Entry 6XPJ (X-ray diffraction, 1.50 A resolution); this record covers chains B and C of the 3 polymer chains in the assembly.

== Chain B (and C) ==
Protein: Ethanolamine utilization protein EutS
Organism: Streptococcus intermedius SK54
Notes: chain C of this document is another copy of the same molecule, construct and numbering; everything in this record applies to it too
UniProt: A0A0E2IV13 (A0A0E2IV13_STRIT); residue numbers follow UniProt; this construct covers 1-116
Sequence (117 residues; each row starts with the number of its first residue; numbering starts at 0):
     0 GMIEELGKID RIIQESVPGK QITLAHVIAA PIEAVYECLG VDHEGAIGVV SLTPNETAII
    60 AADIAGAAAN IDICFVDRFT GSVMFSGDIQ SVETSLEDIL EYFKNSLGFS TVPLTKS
Unresolved in the structure: 0-7 (chain C: fully traced)
Construct notes: expression tag (0); engineered mutation Ala-66 (Lys in A0A0E2IV13)
From the paper describing this entry:
  - self-association interface (contacts with another copy of this molecule): Ser-50, Ser-116

== Chain B / chain C interface ==
Contacting residue pairs (62; chain B residue first):
  Ile-8(B) / Arg-10(C)
  Ile-8(B) / Ile-12(C)  hydrophobic
  Asp-9(B) / Ile-11(C)
  Asp-9(B) / Ile-12(C)  hydrogen bond (backbone-backbone)
  Arg-10(B) / Ile-12(C)
  Arg-10(B) / Glu-14(C)  salt bridge
  Ile-11(B) / Ile-11(C)  hydrophobic
  Ile-11(B) / Ile-12(C)  hydrogen bond (backbone-backbone)
  Ile-11(B) / Gln-13(C)
  Ile-11(B) / Glu-14(C)  hydrogen bond (backbone-backbone)
  Ile-12(B) / Glu-14(C)
  Ile-12(B) / Val-16(C)  hydrophobic
  Gln-13(B) / Gln-13(C)  hydrogen bond
  Gln-13(B) / Glu-14(C)  hydrogen bond (backbone-backbone)
  Gln-13(B) / Ser-15(C)  hydrogen bond
  Gln-13(B) / Val-16(C)  hydrogen bond (backbone-backbone)
  Glu-14(B) / Val-16(C)
  Glu-14(B) / Gly-18(C)
  Ser-15(B) / Val-16(C)  hydrogen bond (backbone-backbone)
  Ser-15(B) / Pro-17(C)
  Ser-15(B) / Gly-18(C)  hydrogen bond (backbone-backbone)
  Ser-15(B) / Thr-52(C)
  Val-16(B) / Gly-18(C)
  Val-16(B) / Gln-20(C)
  Pro-17(B) / Gln-20(C)
  Pro-17(B) / Thr-22(C)
  Pro-17(B) / Thr-52(C)
  Lys-19(B) / Thr-22(C)
  Lys-19(B) / Val-111(C)
  Pro-53(B) / Thr-22(C)
  Pro-53(B) / Ser-50(C)
  Glu-55(B) / Leu-23(C)
  Glu-55(B) / Val-48(C)
  Glu-55(B) / Ser-50(C)  hydrogen bond
  Glu-55(B) / Thr-79(C)
  Glu-55(B) / Gly-80(C)
  Glu-55(B) / Ser-81(C)  hydrogen bond
  Thr-56(B) / Leu-23(C)
  Ile-58(B) / Val-34(C)  hydrophobic
  Ile-58(B) / Cys-37(C)  hydrophobic
  Ile-58(B) / Val-48(C)  hydrophobic
  Ile-59(B) / His-25(C)
  Ile-59(B) / Ser-116(C)
  Ala-61(B) / Ile-31(C)
  Asp-62(B) / Ile-27(C)
  Asp-62(B) / Pro-30(C)
  Asp-62(B) / Ile-31(C)  hydrogen bond (side chain-backbone)
  Asp-62(B) / Val-34(C)
  Gly-65(B) / Ile-31(C)
  Ala-66(B) / Ile-31(C)  hydrophobic
  Arg-77(B) / Phe-74(C)
  Arg-77(B) / Asp-76(C)  salt bridge
  Arg-77(B) / Thr-79(C)  hydrogen bond
  Arg-77(B) / Met-83(C)
  Phe-78(B) / Asp-76(C)
  Phe-78(B) / Thr-79(C)
  Tyr-101(B) / His-25(C)
  Tyr-101(B) / Lys-115(C)  hydrogen bond (side chain-backbone)
  Tyr-101(B) / Ser-116(C)
  Ser-105(B) / Thr-114(C)
  Leu-106(B) / Leu-23(C)  hydrophobic
  Leu-106(B) / Thr-114(C)
Other interface residues (no listed pair), chain B (26 interface residues in all): Gly-18
Other interface residues (no listed pair), chain C (33 interface residues in all): Lys-19, Val-49

== In short ==
The interface between chain B and chain C involves 26 residues on one side and 33 on the other; the contacts
include 14 hydrogen bonds and 2 salt bridges. Among the polar pairs are Arg-10(B)/Glu-14(C),
Arg-77(B)/Asp-76(C) and Gln-13(B)/Gln-13(C). The paper reports a self-association interface involving
Ser-50(B) and Ser-116(B).
Chain B and chain C are both Ethanolamine utilization protein EutS (Streptococcus intermedius SK54); the
structure, CutR flat hexamer, form 2, was determined by X-ray diffraction, deposited together with 6XPH, 6XPI,
6XPK and 6XPL.
